3TV3 - chains L and H; structure by X-ray diffraction, 1.29 A resolution.

== Chain L ==
Molecule: PGT128 light chain, Ig lambda-2 chain C regions
Source organism: Homo sapiens
Notes: fragment: PGT128 light chain
Reference sequence: P0CG05 (LAC2_HUMAN); the author numbering skips numbers that UniProt does not, so the offset changes along the chain: 107-168 = UniProt 1-62; 170-200 = UniProt 63-93; 203-215 = UniProt 94-106
Chain sequence (211 residues; row label = number of the first residue in the row; note: 6 numbers in that range are skipped by the numbering (no residue carries them; nothing is unmodelled there)):
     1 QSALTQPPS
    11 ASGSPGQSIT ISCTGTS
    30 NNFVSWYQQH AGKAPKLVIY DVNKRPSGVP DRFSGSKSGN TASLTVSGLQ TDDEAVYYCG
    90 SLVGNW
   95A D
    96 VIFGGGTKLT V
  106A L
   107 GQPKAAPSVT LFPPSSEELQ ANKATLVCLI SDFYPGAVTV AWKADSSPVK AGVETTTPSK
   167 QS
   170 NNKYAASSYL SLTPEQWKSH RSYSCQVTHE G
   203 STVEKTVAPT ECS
Disordered / not traced: 1-2, 212-215
Cystine bridges: Cys-23/Cys-88, Cys-134/Cys-194
Residues lining bound ligands: amylamine / alpha-D-mannopyranose: Val-92, Gly-93, Asn-94, Trp-95, Asp-95A
What the authors report for this chain:
  - binding site for alpha-D-mannopyranose: Asn-94, Asp-95A, Trp-95
  - mutagenesis - W95A: decreased binding to gp120

== Chain H ==
Molecule: PGT128 heavy chain, Ig gamma-1 chain C region
Source organism: Homo sapiens
Notes: fragment: PGT128 heavy chain
Reference sequence: P01857 (IGHG1_HUMAN); the construct has insertions or renumbered stretches relative to UniProt, so the offset changes along the chain: 114-129 = UniProt 1-16; 132-155 = UniProt 17-40; 163-170 = UniProt 43-50; 172-181 = UniProt 51-60; 3 more segments
Chain sequence (239 residues; numbered 1 to 231 plus 22 insertion-coded residues; 14 numbers in that range are skipped by the numbering (no residue carries them; nothing is unmodelled there); the number before each row is that of its first residue; a row labelled like 35A-35B holds insertion residues (35A, then the next letters in order)):
     1 EPQLQESGPT LVEASETLSL TCAVSGDSTA ACNSF
35A-35B WG
    36 WVRQPPGKGL EWVGSLS
52A-52F HCASYW
    53 NRGWTYHNPS LKSRLTLALD TPKNLVFLKL
82A-82B NS
   92C V
    83 TAADTATYYC ARFGGEVL
100A-100K RYTDWPKPAWV
   101 DLWGRGTLVT VSSASTKGPS VFPLAPSSK
   132 STSGGTAALG CLVKDYFPEP VTVS
   157 WN
   163 SGALTSGV
   172 HTFPAVLQSS
   183 GLYSLSSVVT VPSSSLGTQ
   205 TYICNVNHKP SNTKVDKR
   225 VEPKSCD
Disordered / not traced: 132-133, 229-231
Modified / non-standard residues: Glu-1 (pyroglutamic acid; PCA)
Swiss-Prot annotation at these positions:
  - region: Glu-226 to Asp-231 (Hinge)
Cystine bridges: Cys-22/Cys-92, Cys-32/Cys-52B, Cys-142/Cys-208
Residues lining bound ligands: amylamine / alpha-D-mannopyranose: Trp-52F, Asn-53, Gly-55, Trp-56, Thr-57, Tyr-58, His-59, Pro-61, Lys-64, Trp-100E
What the authors report for this chain:
  - binding site for alpha-D-mannopyranose: Trp-52F, Asn-53, Trp-56, His-59, Trp-100E
  - mutagenesis - C32A, H59A: decreased binding to gp120

== How chain L and chain H interact ==
Residue-residue contacts - 71 pairs, chain L then chain H:
  Phe-32(L) / Glu-98(H)
  Phe-32(L) / Lys-100G(H)
  Phe-32(L) / Ala-100I(H)  hydrophobic
  Ser-34(L) / Trp-100J(H)
  Tyr-36(L) / Trp-100J(H)
  Tyr-36(L) / Val-100K(H)  hydrogen bond (side chain-backbone)
  Tyr-36(L) / Trp-103(H)  hydrophobic
  Gln-38(L) / Gln-39(H)  hydrogen bond
  Gln-38(L) / Tyr-91(H)  hydrogen bond
  Lys-42(L) / Tyr-91(H)
  Ala-43(L) / Tyr-91(H)  hydrophobic
  Ala-43(L) / Gly-104(H)
  Ala-43(L) / Arg-105(H)
  Pro-44(L) / Leu-45(H)  hydrophobic
  Pro-44(L) / Tyr-91(H)
  Pro-44(L) / Trp-103(H)
  Leu-46(L) / Val-100K(H)
  Leu-46(L) / Asp-101(H)
  Tyr-49(L) / Trp-100J(H)  hydrophobic
  Asp-50(L) / Trp-100J(H)
  Tyr-87(L) / Gln-39(H)  hydrogen bond
  Tyr-87(L) / Lys-43(H)
  Tyr-87(L) / Gly-44(H)
  Tyr-87(L) / Leu-45(H)  hydrophobic
  Leu-91(L) / Lys-100G(H)
  Leu-91(L) / Pro-100H(H)
  Leu-91(L) / Ala-100I(H)  hydrophobic
  Asn-94(L) / Trp-100E(H)  hydrogen bond (backbone-side chain)
  Trp-95(L) / Trp-47(H)
  Trp-95(L) / Tyr-58(H)  hydrophobic
  Trp-95(L) / Trp-100E(H)
  Asp-95A(L) / Trp-47(H)
  Asp-95A(L) / Pro-61(H)
  Val-96(L) / Trp-47(H)
  Val-96(L) / Pro-100H(H)
  Phe-98(L) / Leu-45(H)
  Phe-98(L) / Trp-47(H)
  Phe-118(L) / Leu-124(H)
  Phe-118(L) / Ala-125(H)
  Phe-118(L) / Ala-139(H)
  Ser-121(L) / Phe-122(H)
  Ser-121(L) / Pro-123(H)
  Glu-123(L) / Val-121(H)
  Glu-123(L) / Phe-122(H)
  Glu-123(L) / Pro-123(H)
  Glu-123(L) / Lys-221(H)  salt bridge
  Glu-124(L) / Phe-122(H)
  Glu-124(L) / Lys-145(H)  salt bridge
  Lys-129(L) / Lys-145(H)
  Thr-131(L) / Leu-143(H)
  Thr-131(L) / Lys-145(H)
  Val-133(L) / Ser-188(H)
  Leu-135(L) / Phe-174(H)  hydrophobic
  Leu-135(L) / Ser-188(H)
  Leu-135(L) / Val-190(H)  hydrophobic
  Glu-160(L) / Val-177(H)
  Thr-162(L) / Pro-175(H)
  Thr-162(L) / Val-177(H)
  Thr-163(L) / Gly-42(H)
  Ser-165(L) / His-172(H)  hydrogen bond
  Ser-165(L) / Phe-174(H)
  Ser-165(L) / Pro-175(H)
  Lys-166(L) / His-172(H)
  Gln-167(L) / His-172(H)
  Ala-174(L) / His-172(H)
  Ala-174(L) / Phe-174(H)  hydrophobic
  Ala-175(L) / Phe-174(H)
  Ser-176(L) / Phe-174(H)
  Tyr-178(L) / Leu-143(H)  hydrophobic
  Tyr-178(L) / Leu-187(H)
  Tyr-178(L) / Ser-188(H)  hydrogen bond
Other interface residues (no listed pair), chain L (41 interface residues in all): Lys-45, Ser-90, Thr-116, Ala-127, Ile-136, Ser-168
Other interface residues (no listed pair), chain H (45 interface residues in all): Val-37, Glu-46, Phe-95, Pro-100F, Leu-140, Val-170, Leu-178, Gln-179, Ser-180

== In short ==
41 residues of chain L and 45 residues of chain H are in contact, with 7 hydrogen bonds and 2 salt bridges.
Among the polar pairs are Glu-123(L)/Lys-221(H), Glu-124(L)/Lys-145(H) and Tyr-36(L)/Val-100K(H). From the
paper: a binding site for alpha-D-mannopyranose at Asn-94(L), Trp-95(L) and Trp-52F(H) among others; C32A and
H59A of chain H reduce binding to gp120.
Here chain L is PGT128 light chain, Ig lambda-2 chain C regions and chain H is PGT128 heavy chain, Ig gamma-1
chain C region, both from Homo sapiens. Entry 3TV3 (Crystal structure of broad and potent HIV-1 neutralizing
antibody PGT128 in complex with Man9) was determined by X-ray diffraction, deposited together with 3TWC and
3TYG.
